PDB entry 7QRT | X-ray diffraction, 1.90 A resolution | chains B and C of the 3 polymer chains in the assembly

[Chain B]
Protein: Protein scribble homolog
Source organism: Homo sapiens
UniProtKB: Q14160 (SCRIB_HUMAN); residues 11-102 here correspond to UniProt positions 859-950 (UniProt number = residue number + 848)
Sequence (92 residues; each row starts with the number of its first residue):
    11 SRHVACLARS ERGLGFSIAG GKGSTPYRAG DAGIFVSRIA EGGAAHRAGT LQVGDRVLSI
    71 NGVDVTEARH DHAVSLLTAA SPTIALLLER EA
Unresolved in the structure: 102
Differences from the reference sequence: conflict Ser11 (Gln859 in Q14160)
UniProt features mapped onto this chain:
  - modified residue (Phosphoserine): Ser27, Ser91
What the authors report for this chain:
  - self-association interface (contacts with another copy of this molecule); pairs are residue here / residue on that copy: Arg19-Tyr37 (hydrogen bond)

[Chain C]
Protein: Protein Tax-1
UniProtKB: P14079 (TAX_HTL1C); residues 455-462 here correspond to UniProt positions 346-353 (UniProt number = residue number - 109)
Sequence (8 residues; each row starts with the number of its first residue):
   455 KHFRETEV
UniProt features mapped onto this chain:
  - motif: Glu459 to Val462 (PDZ-binding)

[How chain B and chain C interact]
Contacting residue pairs (25; chain B residue first):
  Arg22(B) - Val462(C)
  Gly23(B) - Val462(C)
  Leu24(B) - Val462(C)  hydrogen bond (backbone-backbone)
  Gly25(B) - Val462(C)  hydrogen bond (backbone-backbone)
  Phe26(B) - Glu461(C)
  Phe26(B) - Val462(C)  hydrogen bond (backbone-backbone)
  Ser27(B) - Glu459(C)
  Ser27(B) - Thr460(C)
  Ser27(B) - Glu461(C)
  Ile28(B) - Glu459(C)
  Ile28(B) - Thr460(C)  hydrogen bond (backbone-backbone)
  Ala29(B) - Phe457(C)  hydrophobic
  Ala29(B) - Arg458(C)
  Gly30(B) - Arg458(C)  hydrogen bond (backbone-backbone)
  Gly33(B) - Lys455(C)
  Ser34(B) - His456(C)
  Thr35(B) - Lys455(C)  hydrogen bond (side chain-backbone)
  Thr35(B) - His456(C)  hydrogen bond (backbone-backbone)
  Thr35(B) - Phe457(C)  hydrogen bond (side chain-backbone)
  Ser47(B) - Glu459(C)  hydrogen bond
  His80(B) - Arg458(C)
  His80(B) - Glu459(C)
  His80(B) - Thr460(C)  hydrogen bond
  Val84(B) - Thr460(C)
  Thr88(B) - Val462(C)
Also at the interface, not in a pair above, chain B (20 interface residues in all): Pro36, Tyr37, Arg48, Leu87
From the paper, about this interface:
  - residue pairs: Leu24(B)-Val462(C) (backbone contact), Gly25(B)-Val462(C) (hydrogen bond), Phe26(B)-Val462(C) (backbone contact), Ile28(B)-Thr460(C) (backbone contact), Thr35(B)-His456(C), His80(B)-Thr460(C) (hydrogen bond)

[Summary]
Chain B and chain C form an interface of 20 and 8 residues respectively, with 10 hydrogen bonds. Polar
contacts include Leu24(B)-Val462(C), Thr35(B)-Lys455(C) and Thr35(B)-Phe457(C). The authors report backbone
contacts between Leu24(B) and Val462(C), Phe26(B) and Val462(C) and Ile28(B) and Thr460(C); hydrogen bonds
between Gly25(B) and Val462(C) and His80(B) and Thr460(C); a contact between Thr35(B) and His456(C). The paper
reports a self-association interface involving Arg19(B).
Chain B is Protein scribble homolog (Homo sapiens) and chain C is Protein Tax-1; the structure, Structural
insight into the Scribble PDZ domains interaction with the oncogenic Human T-cell lymphotrophic virus-1
(HTLV-1) ..., was determined by X-ray diffraction (same publication as 7QRS and 7QS8).
